PDB entry 6SEA | X-ray diffraction, 1.87 A resolution | chain A

[Chain A]
Name: Beta-galactosidase
From: Arthrobacter sp. 32cB
Notes: EC 3.2.1.23
Reference sequence: A0A023UGN9 (A0A023UGN9_9MICC); numbering as in UniProt (aligned over 1-1010)
Amino-acid sequence (1010 residues; each row starts with the number of its first residue):
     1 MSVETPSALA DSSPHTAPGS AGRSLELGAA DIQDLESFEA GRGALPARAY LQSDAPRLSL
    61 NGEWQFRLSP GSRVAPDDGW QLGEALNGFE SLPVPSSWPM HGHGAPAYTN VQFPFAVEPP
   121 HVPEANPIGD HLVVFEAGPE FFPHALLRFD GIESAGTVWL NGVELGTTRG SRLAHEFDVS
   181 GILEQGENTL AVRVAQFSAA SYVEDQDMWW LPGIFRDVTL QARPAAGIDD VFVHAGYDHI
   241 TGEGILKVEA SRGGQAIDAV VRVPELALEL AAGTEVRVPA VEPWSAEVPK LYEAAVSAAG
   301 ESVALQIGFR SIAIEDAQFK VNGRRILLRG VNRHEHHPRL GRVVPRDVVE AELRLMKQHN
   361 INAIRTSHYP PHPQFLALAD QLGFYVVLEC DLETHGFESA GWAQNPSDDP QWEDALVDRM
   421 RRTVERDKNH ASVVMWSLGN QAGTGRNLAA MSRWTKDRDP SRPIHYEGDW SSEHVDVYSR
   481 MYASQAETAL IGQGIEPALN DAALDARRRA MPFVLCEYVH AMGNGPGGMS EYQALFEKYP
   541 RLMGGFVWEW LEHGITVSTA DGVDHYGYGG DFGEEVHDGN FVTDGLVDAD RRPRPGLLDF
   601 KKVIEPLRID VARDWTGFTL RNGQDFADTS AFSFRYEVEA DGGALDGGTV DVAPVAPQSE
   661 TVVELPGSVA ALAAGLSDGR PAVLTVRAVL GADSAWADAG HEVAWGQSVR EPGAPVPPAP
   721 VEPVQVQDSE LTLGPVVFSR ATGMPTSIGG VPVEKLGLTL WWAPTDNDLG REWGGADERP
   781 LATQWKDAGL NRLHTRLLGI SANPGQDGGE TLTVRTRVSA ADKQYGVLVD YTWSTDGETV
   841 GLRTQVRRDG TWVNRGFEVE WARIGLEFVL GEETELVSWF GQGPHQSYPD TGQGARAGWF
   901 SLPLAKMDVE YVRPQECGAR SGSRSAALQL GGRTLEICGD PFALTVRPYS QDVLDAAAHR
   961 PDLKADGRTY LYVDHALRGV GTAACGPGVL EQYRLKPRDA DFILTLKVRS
Not modelled in the structure: 1-21
Differences from the reference sequence: engineered mutation Q441 (Glu in A0A023UGN9)
Ion coordination: Na+ site 1: T109, N110, D205, Q206; Na+ site 2: D207, F581, D584 (together with beta-D-galactopyranose); Na+ site 3: P914, L954, D955, A957; Na+ site 4: E916, Q951
Ligand contacts:
  - beta-D-galactopyranose (GAL), molecule 1: A286, E287, K357, N360, I361, N362, G383, P606, Q624, F632, L690, W696, V703
  - beta-D-galactopyranose (GAL), molecule 2: E398, T444, G468, D469, W470
What the authors report for this chain:
  - conformationally variable residues (side-chain flip): D207, F581
  - binding site for beta-D-galactopyranose: D207, H368, N440, Q441, E517, H520, D584
  - binding site for beta-D-glucopyranose: C985
  - specificity-determining residues: D207, H368, N440
  - binding site for beta-D-galactopyranose: W548 (proposed by the authors, not directly observed)
  - catalytic residues: E517 (citing earlier work)
  - mutagenesis - E441Q: abolished catalytic activity

[In short]
Chain A binds beta-D-galactopyranose. T109, N110, D205 and Q206 form the Na+ site 1. D207, F581 and D584
coordinate Na+ site 2. From the paper: the catalytic residue E517; E441Q abolishes catalytic activity.
Chain A is Beta-galactosidase (Arthrobacter sp. 32cB); the structure, Cold-adapted beta-D-galactosidase from
Arthrobacter sp. 32cB mutant E441Q in complex with lactose bound in deep mode, was determined by X-ray
diffraction together with 6SE8, 6SE9, 6SEB, 6SEC and 6SED from the same study.
